PDB entry 6RNJ | X-ray diffraction, 2.60 A resolution | chain A

# Chain A
Protein: Bacteriorhodopsin
Organism: Halobacterium salinarum NRC-1
UniProt: P02945 (BACR_HALSA); residues 5-233 here correspond to UniProt positions 18-246 (UniProt number = residue number + 13)
Amino-acid sequence (229 residues; numbered 5 to 233; the number before each row is that of its first residue):
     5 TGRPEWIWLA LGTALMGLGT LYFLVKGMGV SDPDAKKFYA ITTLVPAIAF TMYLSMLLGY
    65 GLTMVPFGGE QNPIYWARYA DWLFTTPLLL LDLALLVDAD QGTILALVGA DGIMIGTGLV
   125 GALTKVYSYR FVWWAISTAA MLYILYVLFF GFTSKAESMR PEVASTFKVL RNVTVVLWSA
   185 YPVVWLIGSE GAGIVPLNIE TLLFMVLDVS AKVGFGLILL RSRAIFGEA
Covalent attachments: retinal (RET) linked to Lys-216
Small-molecule neighbours: retinal (RET): Tyr-83, Trp-86, Thr-89, Thr-90, Leu-93, Met-118, Ile-119, Gly-122, Trp-138, Ser-141, Thr-142, Met-145, Trp-182, Tyr-185, Pro-186, Trp-189, Asp-212, Ala-215
Swiss-Prot annotation at these positions:
  - site: Asp-85 (Primary proton acceptor)
  - modified residue: Lys-216 (N6-(retinylidene)lysine)

# Summary
Covalently linked retinal: at Lys-216.
Chain A is Bacteriorhodopsin (Halobacterium salinarum NRC-1); the structure, TR-SMX closed state structure
(0-5ms) of bacteriorhodopsin, was determined by X-ray diffraction together with 6RPH, 6RQO and 6RQP from the
same study.
